PDB entry 1NBM | X-ray diffraction, 3.00 A resolution | chains F and G of the 7 polymer chains in the assembly

[Chain F]
Protein: F1-atpase
Source organism: Bos taurus
Notes: EC 3.6.1.34
UniProt: P00829 (ATPB_BOVIN); residues -3 to 476 here correspond to UniProt positions 47-526 (UniProt number = residue number + 50)
Chain sequence (480 residues; row label = number of the first residue in the row; numbers below 1 keep their minus sign (Ala-3 is residue -3)):
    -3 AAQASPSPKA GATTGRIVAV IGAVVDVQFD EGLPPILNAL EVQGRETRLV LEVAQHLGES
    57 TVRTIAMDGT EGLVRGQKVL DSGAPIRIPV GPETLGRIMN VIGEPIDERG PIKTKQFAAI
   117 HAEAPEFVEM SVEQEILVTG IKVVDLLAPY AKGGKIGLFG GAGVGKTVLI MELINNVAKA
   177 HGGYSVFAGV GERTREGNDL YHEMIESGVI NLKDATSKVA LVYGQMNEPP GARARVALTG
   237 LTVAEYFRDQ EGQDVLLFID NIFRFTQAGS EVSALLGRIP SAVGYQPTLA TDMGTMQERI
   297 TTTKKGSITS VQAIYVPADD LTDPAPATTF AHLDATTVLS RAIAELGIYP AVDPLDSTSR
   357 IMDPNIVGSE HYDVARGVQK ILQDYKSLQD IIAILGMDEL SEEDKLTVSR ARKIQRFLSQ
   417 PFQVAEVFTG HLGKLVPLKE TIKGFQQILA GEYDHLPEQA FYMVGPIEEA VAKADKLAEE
Unresolved in the structure: -3 to 8, 475-476
Bound ions: Mg2+: Thr163 (together with ATP)
Ligand contacts:
  - ATP (adenosine-5'-triphosphate): Gly157, Ala158, Gly159, Val160, Gly161, Lys162, Thr163, Val164, Glu188, Arg189, Glu192, Tyr311, Tyr345, Pro346, Phe418, Ala421, Phe424, Thr425
  - ATP: Met358, Tyr368, Arg372
UniProt features mapped onto this chain:
  - binding site (ADP): Gly159, Val160, Gly161, Lys162, Thr163, Val164
  - binding site (ATP): Gly159, Gly161, Lys162, Thr163, Val164, Arg189
  - binding site (phosphate): Gly159, Val160, Gly161, Lys162, Thr163
  - binding site (Mg(2+)): Thr163, Glu188
  - modified residue: Lys74 (N6-acetyllysine), Lys111 (N6-acetyllysine), Lys148 (N6-acetyllysine), Lys209 (N6-acetyllysine), Lys214 (N6-acetyllysine), Thr262 (Phosphothreonine), Ser365 (Phosphoserine), Lys376 (N6-acetyllysine), Ser383 (Phosphoserine), Lys430 (N6-acetyllysine), Lys435 (N6-acetyllysine), Lys472 (N6-acetyllysine)
  - glycosylation: Ser56 (O-linked (GlcNAc) serine)

[Chain G]
Protein: F1-atpase
Source organism: Bos taurus
Notes: EC 3.6.1.34
UniProt: P05631 (ATPG_BOVIN); residues 1-272 here correspond to UniProt positions 26-297 (UniProt number = residue number + 25)
Chain sequence (272 residues; each row starts with the number of its first residue):
     1 ATLKDITRRL KSIKNIQKIT KSMKMVAAAK YARAERELKP ARVYGVGSLA LYEKADIKTP
    61 EDKKKHLIIG VSSDRGLCGA IHSSVAKQMK SEAANLAAAG KEVKIIGVGD KIRSILHRTH
   121 SDQFLVTFKE VGRRPPTFGD ASVIALELLN SGYEFDEGSI IFNRFRSVIS YKTEEKPIFS
   181 LDTISSAESM SIYDDIDADV LRNYQEYSLA NIIYYSLKES TTSEQSARMT AMDNASKNAS
   241 EMIDKLTLTF NRTRQAVITK ELIEIISGAA AL
Unresolved in the structure: 45-76, 91-208
UniProt features mapped onto this chain:
  - modified residue: Lys14 (N6-acetyllysine), Lys24 (N6-succinyllysine), Lys30 (N6-acetyllysine), Lys90 (N6-acetyllysine), Ser121 (Phosphoserine), Lys129 (N6-acetyllysine), Lys172 (N6-acetyllysine), Lys245 (N6-succinyllysine)

[Interface between chain F and chain G]
Contacting residue pairs (8; chain F residue first):
  Ala389(F) with Asn238(G); Met242(G), hydrophobic
  Ile390(F) with Asn238(G); Met242(G), hydrophobic
  Leu391(F) with Leu77(G), hydrophobic
  Asp394(F) with Ala80(G)
  Glu395(F) with Leu77(G)
  Glu398(F) with Lys87(G), salt bridge
Interface residues without a listed pair, chain F (9 interface residues in all): Ile275, Pro276, Lys401
Interface residues without a listed pair, chain G (13 interface residues in all): Ile16, Cys78, Gly79, Ser83, Ala235, Ala239, Ser267, Ala271

[Summary]
9 residues of chain F and 13 residues of chain G are in contact, with 1 salt bridge. Its one salt-bridged
contact is Glu398(F)-Lys87(G). Chain F binds ATP.
Here chain F is F1-atpase and chain G is F1-atpase, both from Bos taurus. Entry 1NBM (The structure of bovine
F1-atpase covalently inhibited with 4-chloro-7-nitrobenzofurazan) was determined by X-ray diffraction.
